PDB entry 7C88 | X-ray diffraction, 2.00 A resolution | chains H and L of the 3 polymer chains in the assembly

== Chain H ==
Protein: JS003 Heavy chain
From: Mus musculus
Amino-acid sequence (228 residues; row label = number of the first residue in the row):
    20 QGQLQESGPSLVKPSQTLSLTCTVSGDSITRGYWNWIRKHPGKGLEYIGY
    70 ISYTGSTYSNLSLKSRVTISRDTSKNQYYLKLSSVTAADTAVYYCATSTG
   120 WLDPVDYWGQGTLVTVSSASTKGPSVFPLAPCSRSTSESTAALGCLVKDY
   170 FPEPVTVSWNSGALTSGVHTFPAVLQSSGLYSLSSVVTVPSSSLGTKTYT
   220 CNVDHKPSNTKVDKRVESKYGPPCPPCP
Disordered / not traced: 20, 152-156, 238-247
Cystine bridges: C41-C114, C164-C220

== Chain L ==
Protein: JS003 Light chain
From: Mus musculus
Amino-acid sequence (214 residues; each row starts with the number of its first residue):
    23 DIVMTQSPDSLAVSLGERATINCKASQNVDTSVAWFQQKPGQPPKALIYS
    73 ASFRYSGVPDRFSGSGSGTDFTLTISSLQAEDVAVYFCQQYYGYPFTFGQ
   123 GTKLEIKRTVAAPSVFIFPPSDEQLKSGTASVVCLLNNFYPREAKVQWKV
   173 DNALQSGNSQESVTEQDSKDSTYSLSSTLTLSKADYEKHKVYACEVTHQG
   223 LSSPVTKSFNRGEC
Disordered / not traced: 235-236
Cystine bridges: C45-C110, C156-C216

== Interface between chain H and chain L ==
Residue-residue contacts (68; chain H residue first):
  L64(H) - F109(L)  hydrophobic
  L64(H) - F120(L)  hydrophobic
  Y66(H) - Y116(L)
  Y66(H) - F118(L)
  Y69(H) - Y116(L)
  Y77(H) - Y116(L)  hydrophobic
  Y77(H) - P117(L)
  N79(H) - P117(L)
  Y113(H) - Q60(L)  hydrogen bond
  W120(H) - Y116(L)  hydrogen bond (backbone-side chain)
  W120(H) - F118(L)
  L121(H) - Y113(L)
  D122(H) - Y113(L)
  D122(H) - F118(L)
  P123(H) - A56(L)  hydrophobic
  P123(H) - Y71(L)  hydrophobic
  P123(H) - Y77(L)
  P123(H) - Q111(L)
  P123(H) - Y113(L)
  V124(H) - F58(L)
  V124(H) - Q111(L)  hydrogen bond (backbone-side chain)
  D125(H) - A68(L)
  D125(H) - Y77(L)
  W127(H) - F58(L)
  W127(H) - P65(L)
  W127(H) - P66(L)  hydrophobic
  W127(H) - F120(L)  hydrophobic
  G128(H) - P65(L)
  Q129(H) - G63(L)  hydrogen bond (side chain-backbone)
  Q129(H) - Q64(L)
  Q129(H) - P65(L)
  F146(H) - S143(L)
  F146(H) - E145(L)
  F146(H) - Q146(L)
  P147(H) - S143(L)
  P147(H) - E145(L)
  L148(H) - F140(L)
  L148(H) - V155(L)  hydrophobic
  A149(H) - F140(L)
  A149(H) - P141(L)
  P150(H) - F140(L)
  C151(H) - P141(L)
  T159(H) - F138(L)
  A161(H) - F138(L)  hydrophobic
  A161(H) - F140(L)
  L165(H) - S153(L)
  K167(H) - Q146(L)
  K167(H) - S153(L)
  H188(H) - N159(L)
  H188(H) - N160(L)  hydrogen bond
  H188(H) - S196(L)  hydrogen bond
  F190(H) - L157(L)  hydrophobic
  F190(H) - S184(L)
  F190(H) - T186(L)
  F190(H) - S196(L)
  F190(H) - L197(L)
  F190(H) - S198(L)
  P191(H) - S184(L)  hydrogen bond (backbone-side chain)
  P191(H) - V185(L)
  V193(H) - Q182(L)
  V193(H) - E183(L)
  V193(H) - S184(L)
  L194(H) - Q182(L)  hydrogen bond (backbone-side chain)
  Q195(H) - Q182(L)
  S203(H) - S198(L)  hydrogen bond
  V205(H) - L157(L)  hydrophobic
  T207(H) - N159(L)
  K233(H) - E145(L)  salt bridge
Also at the interface, not in a pair above, chain H (42 interface residues in all): I56, G63, V145, E157, A160, L162, T189
Also at the interface, not in a pair above, chain L (42 interface residues in all): D23, Q122, I139, T151, K229, F231

== Overview ==
Chain H and chain L each contribute 42 residues to their interface; the contacts include 9 hydrogen bonds and
1 salt bridge. Among the polar pairs are K233(H)-E145(L), Y113(H)-Q60(L) and W120(H)-Y116(L).
Chain H is JS003 Heavy chain and chain L is JS003 Light chain, both from Mus musculus; the structure, Complex
structure of JS003 and PD-L1, was determined by X-ray diffraction.
